3TFJ - chains A and B; structure by X-ray diffraction, 1.60 A resolution.

== Chain A (and B) ==
Molecule: GcvT-like Aminomethyltransferase protein
Organism: Candidatus Pelagibacter ubique
Notes: EC 2.1.2.10; chain B of this document is another copy of the same molecule, construct and numbering; everything in this record applies to it too
UniProt: Q4FP21 (Q4FP21_PELUB); residue numbers follow UniProt; this construct covers 1-369
Chain sequence (369 residues; each row starts with the number of its first residue):
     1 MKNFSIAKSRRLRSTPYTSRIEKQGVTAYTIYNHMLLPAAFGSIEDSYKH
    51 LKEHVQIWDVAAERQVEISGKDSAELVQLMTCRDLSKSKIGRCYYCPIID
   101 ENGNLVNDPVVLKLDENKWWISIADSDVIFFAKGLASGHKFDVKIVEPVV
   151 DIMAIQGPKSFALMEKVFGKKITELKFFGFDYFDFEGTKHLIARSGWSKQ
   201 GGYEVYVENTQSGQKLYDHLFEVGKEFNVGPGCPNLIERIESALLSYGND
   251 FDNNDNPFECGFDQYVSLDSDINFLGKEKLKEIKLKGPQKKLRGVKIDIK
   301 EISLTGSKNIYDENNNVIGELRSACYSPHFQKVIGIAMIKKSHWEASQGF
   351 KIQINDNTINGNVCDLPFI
Metal / ion sites: Na+: Leu36, Asp59
Residues lining bound ligands: (6S)-5,6,7,8-tetrahydrofolate (THG): Tyr32, Glu63, Tyr95, Asp108, Val110, Ser122, Ile123, Ala124, Ile152, Phe177, Phe178, Ser195, Gly196, Trp197, Lys199, Glu204, Tyr206, Leu244, Leu245, Tyr265

== Chain A / chain B interface ==
Pairs across the interface - 102 pairs, chain A then chain B:
  Asn3(A) with Ser5(B)
  Phe4(A) with Ser5(B); Ile6(B), hydrogen bond (backbone-backbone); Lys8(B); Glu22(B); Val26(B); Thr27(B); Tyr29(B), hydrophobic
  Ser5(A) with Asn3(B); Phe4(B); Thr27(B), hydrogen bond (backbone-backbone); Ala28(B); Tyr29(B), hydrogen bond (backbone-backbone)
  Ile6(A) with Phe4(B), hydrogen bond (backbone-backbone); Tyr29(B)
  Ala7(A) with Tyr29(B), hydrogen bond (backbone-backbone); Ala39(B), hydrophobic
  Lys8(A) with Thr305(B)
  Ser9(A) with Asn249(B); Thr305(B)
  Arg10(A) with Gly248(B), hydrogen bond (side chain-backbone); Asn249(B), hydrogen bond (side chain-backbone); Asp252(B), salt bridge; Thr305(B); Ser307(B), hydrogen bond; Glu320(B), salt bridge; Arg322(B)
  Arg11(A) with Thr30(B), hydrogen bond; Ile31(B), hydrogen bond (side chain-backbone); Tyr32(B); Asp125(B), salt bridge; Tyr247(B); Gly248(B); Asn249(B), hydrogen bond (backbone-side chain)
  Leu12(A) with Thr30(B); Ile31(B)
  Glu22(A) with Met1(B); Phe4(B)
  Lys23(A) with Met1(B)
  Val26(A) with Phe4(B)
  Thr27(A) with Ser5(B), hydrogen bond (backbone-backbone)
  Ala28(A) with Ser5(B)
  Tyr29(A) with Phe4(B), hydrophobic; Ser5(B), hydrogen bond (backbone-backbone); Ile6(B); Ala7(B), hydrogen bond (backbone-backbone)
  Thr30(A) with Arg11(B), hydrogen bond; Leu12(B)
  Ile31(A) with Arg11(B), hydrogen bond (backbone-side chain); Leu12(B); Ile31(B), hydrophobic
  Tyr32(A) with Arg11(B)
  His34(A) with Asp125(B), salt bridge
  Ala39(A) with Ala7(B), hydrophobic
  Asp100(A) with Lys133(B), salt bridge
  Glu101(A) with Lys133(B), salt bridge
  Val106(A) with Phe130(B), hydrophobic
  Asp125(A) with Arg11(B), salt bridge; His34(B), salt bridge
  Ser126(A) with Asp127(B)
  Asp127(A) with Ser126(B); Asp127(B), hydrogen bond (backbone-side chain)
  Phe130(A) with Val106(B), hydrophobic; Ser126(B); Phe131(B); Tyr247(B); Asn253(B)
  Phe131(A) with Phe130(B)
  Lys133(A) with Asp100(B), salt bridge; Glu101(B), salt bridge; Asn102(B); Asn253(B)
  Gly134(A) with Phe131(B); Gly134(B); Leu135(B)
  Leu135(A) with Gly134(B); Ser137(B)
  Ser137(A) with Leu135(B); Leu275(B)
  Gly138(A) with Gly138(B); His139(B)
  His139(A) with Ser137(B); Gly138(B)
  Tyr247(A) with Arg11(B); Phe130(B)
  Gly248(A) with Arg10(B), hydrogen bond (backbone-side chain); Arg11(B)
  Asn249(A) with Ser9(B); Arg10(B), hydrogen bond (backbone-side chain); Arg11(B), hydrogen bond (side chain-backbone)
  Asp252(A) with Arg10(B), salt bridge
  Asn253(A) with Phe130(B); Lys133(B)
  Leu275(A) with Ser137(B)
  Leu304(A) with Lys8(B)
  Thr305(A) with Lys8(B); Ser9(B); Arg10(B)
  Gly306(A) with Arg10(B)
  Ser307(A) with Arg10(B), hydrogen bond
  Glu320(A) with Arg10(B), salt bridge
  Arg322(A) with Arg10(B)
Interface residues without a listed pair, chain A (52 interface residues in all): Met1, Ser14, Asn102, Ile145, Ser246
Interface residues without a listed pair, chain B (51 interface residues in all): Ser14, Ile145, Ser246, Leu304, Gly306

== In short ==
Chain A and chain B form an interface of 52 and 51 residues respectively, with 21 hydrogen bonds and 12 salt
bridges. Polar contacts include Arg10(A)-Asp252(B), Arg10(A)-Glu320(B) and Arg11(A)-Asp125(B). Chain A binds
(6S)-5,6,7,8-tetrahydrofolate. The Na+ site is built by Leu36(A) and Asp59(A).
Chain A and chain B are both GcvT-like Aminomethyltransferase protein (Candidatus Pelagibacter ubique); the
structure, DMSP-dependent demethylase from P. ubique - with cofactor THF, was determined by X-ray diffraction,
deposited together with 3TFH and 3TFI.
